PDB entry 6OCB | X-ray diffraction, 2.10 A resolution | chains L and A of the 3 polymer chains in the assembly

== Chain L ==
Name: Light chain of FluA-20 Fab
From: Homo sapiens
Notes: antibody fragment or engineered binder
Amino-acid sequence (214 residues; each row starts with the number of its first residue):
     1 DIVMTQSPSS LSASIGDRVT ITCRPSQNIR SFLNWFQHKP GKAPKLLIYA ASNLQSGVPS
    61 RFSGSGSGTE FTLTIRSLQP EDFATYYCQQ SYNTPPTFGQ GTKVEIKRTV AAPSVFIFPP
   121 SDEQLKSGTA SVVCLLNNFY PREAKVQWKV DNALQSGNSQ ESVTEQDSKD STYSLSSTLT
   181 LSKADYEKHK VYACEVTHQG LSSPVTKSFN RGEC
Disordered / not traced: 214
Disulfides: Cys23-Cys88, Cys134-Cys194
What the authors report for this chain:
  - mutagenesis - N53A: decreased binding to H5 A/Indonesia/5/2005 HA

== Chain A ==
Name: Hemagglutinin
From: Influenza A virus
Reference sequence: Q91MA7 (HEMA_I68A4); residues 43-309 here correspond to UniProt positions 59-325 (UniProt number = residue number + 16)
Amino-acid sequence (274 residues; row label = number of the first residue in the row):
    43 VQSSSTGKIC NNPHRILDGI DCTLIDALLG DPHCDVFQNE TWDLFVERSK AFSNCYPYDV
   103 PDYASLRSLV ASSGTLEFIT EGFTWTGVTQ NGGSNACKRG PGSGFFSRLN WLTKSGSTYP
   163 VLNVTMPNND NFDKLYIWGV HHPSTNQEQT SLYVQASGRV TVSTRRSQQT IIPNIGSRPW
   223 VRGLSSRISI YWTIVKPGDV LVINSNGNLI APRGYFKMRT GKSSIMRSDA PIDTCISECI
   283 TPNGSIPNDK PFQNVNKITY GACPKYVGHH HHHH
Disordered / not traced: 310-316
Differences from the reference sequence: expression tag (310-316)
Disulfides: Cys52-Cys277, Cys64-Cys76, Cys97-Cys139, Cys281-Cys305
Glycans and other covalent adducts: N-acetylglucosamine (NAG) linked to Asn165
Curated features (UniProtKB/Swiss-Prot):
  - glycosylation (N-linked (GlcNAc...) asparagine): Asn81, Asn165, Asn285

== Interface between chain L and chain A ==
Residue-residue contacts - 11 pairs, chain L then chain A:
  Tyr49(L) - Pro221(A)  hydrophobic
  Tyr49(L) - Trp222(A)
  Tyr49(L) - Val223(A)  hydrophobic
  Tyr49(L) - Arg229(A)
  Asn53(L) - Trp222(A)
  Asn53(L) - Val223(A)
  Asn53(L) - Arg224(A)  hydrogen bond (side chain-backbone)
  Leu54(L) - Trp222(A)
  Gln55(L) - Pro221(A)
  Gln55(L) - Trp222(A)  hydrogen bond (side chain-backbone)
  Ser56(L) - Trp222(A)
Interface residues without a listed pair, chain L (6 interface residues in all): Leu46
Interface features reported in the paper:
  - residue pairs: Asn53(L)-Arg224(A) (hydrogen bond), Gln55(L)-Trp222(A) (hydrogen bond), Pro221(A)-Tyr49(L) (hydrophobic contact), Val223(A)-Tyr49(L) (hydrophobic contact)
  - epitope / paratope residues, chain L: Tyr49(L), Asn53(L), Gln55(L)
  - hot spots on chain L (mutagenesis) - Y49A: abolished binding to Hemagglutinin (chain A)
  - epitope / paratope residues, chain A: Pro221(A), Trp222(A), Val223(A), Arg224(A)

== Summary ==
6 residues of chain L face 5 of chain A across their interface, with 2 hydrogen bonds. Polar pairs include
Asn53(L)-Arg224(A) and Gln55(L)-Trp222(A). The authors report hydrogen bonds between Asn53(L) and Arg224(A)
and Gln55(L) and Trp222(A); hydrophobic contacts between Pro221(A) and Tyr49(L) and Val223(A) and Tyr49(L).
From the paper: N53A of chain L reduces binding to H5 A/Indonesia/5/2005 HA; epitope/paratope residues
Tyr49(L), Asn53(L) and Pro221(A) among others.
Chain L is Light chain of FluA-20 Fab (Homo sapiens) and chain A is Hemagglutinin (Influenza A virus); the
structure, Crystal structure of FluA-20 Fab in complex with the head domain of H3 (A/Hong Kong/1/1968), was
determined by X-ray diffraction (same publication as 6OBZ and 6OC3).
